PDB entry 6RX6 | X-ray diffraction, 1.11 A resolution | chains A and B of the 4 polymer chains in the assembly

== Chain A (and B) ==
Protein: Pteridine reductase
From: Trypanosoma brucei brucei
Notes: chain B of this document is another copy of the same molecule, construct and numbering; everything in this record applies to it too
Reference sequence: O76290 (O76290_TRYBB); residues 1-268 here = UniProt positions 1-268
Chain sequence (288 residues; row label = number of the first residue in the row; numbers below 1 keep their minus sign (Met-19 is residue -19)):
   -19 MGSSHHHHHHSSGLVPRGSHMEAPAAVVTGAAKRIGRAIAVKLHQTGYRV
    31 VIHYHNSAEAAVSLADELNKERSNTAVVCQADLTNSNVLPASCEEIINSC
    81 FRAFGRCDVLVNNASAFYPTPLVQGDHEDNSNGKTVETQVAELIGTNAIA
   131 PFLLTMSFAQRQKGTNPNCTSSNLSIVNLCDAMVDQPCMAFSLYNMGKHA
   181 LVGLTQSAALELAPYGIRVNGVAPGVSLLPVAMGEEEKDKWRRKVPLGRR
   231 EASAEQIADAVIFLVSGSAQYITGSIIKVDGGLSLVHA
Not modelled in the structure: -19 to 1, 104-113, 143-151 (chain B: -19 to 1, 104-113, 143-152)
Differences from the reference sequence: initiating methionine (-19); expression tag (-18 to 0)
Residues lining bound ligands:
  - KMK (methyl 1-[4-[[2,4-bis(azanyl)pteridin-6-yl]methyl-(3-oxidanylpropyl)amino]phenyl]carbonylpiperidine-4-carboxylate): Arg14, Ser95, Ala96, Phe97, Tyr98, Pro99, Asp161, Phe171, Tyr174, Gly205, Val206, Leu208, Leu209, Pro210, Met213, Glu217, Trp221
  - NADP (NAP; NADP nicotinamide-adenine-dinucleotide phosphate): Gly10, Lys13, Arg14, Ile15, His33, Tyr34, His35, Asn36, Ser37, Ala61, Asp62, Leu63, Thr64, Asn93, Ala94, Ser95, Ala96, Thr126, Asn127, Leu159, Cys160, Asp161, Tyr174, Lys178, Pro204, Gly205, Val206, Ser207, Leu208
What the authors report for this chain:
  - binding site for KMK: Asp161

== Chain A / chain B interface ==
Contacting residue pairs (57):
  Gln186(A) with Leu265(B)
  Leu190(A) with Pro226(B), hydrophobic; Gly262(B); Leu265(B); Val266(B), hydrophobic
  Ala193(A) with Pro226(B); Leu227(B)
  Arg198(A) with Leu227(B)
  Val206(A) with Tyr251(B), hydrogen bond (backbone-side chain)
  Val225(A) with Tyr251(B)
  Pro226(A) with Leu190(B), hydrophobic; Ala193(B)
  Leu227(A) with Ala193(B); Arg198(B); Gln250(B); Tyr251(B)
  Arg230(A) with Tyr251(B), hydrogen bond (backbone-side chain)
  Glu231(A) with Tyr251(B)
  Ala232(A) with Tyr251(B), hydrogen bond (backbone-side chain)
  Gln236(A) with Gln250(B), hydrogen bond; Tyr251(B)
  Asp239(A) with Ser248(B)
  Phe243(A) with Phe243(B), hydrophobic
  Ser248(A) with Asp239(B)
  Gln250(A) with Leu227(B); Gln236(B), hydrogen bond
  Tyr251(A) with Val206(B), hydrogen bond (side chain-backbone); Val225(B); Leu227(B); Arg230(B), hydrogen bond (side chain-backbone); Glu231(B); Ala232(B), hydrogen bond (side chain-backbone); Gln236(B); Val259(B); Asp260(B); Gly261(B), hydrogen bond (backbone-backbone)
  Ile252(A) with Lys258(B)
  Thr253(A) with Asp260(B); Gly261(B); Gly262(B)
  Gly254(A) with Lys258(B), hydrogen bond (backbone-side chain); Leu265(B)
  Ser255(A) with Lys258(B), hydrogen bond (side chain-backbone)
  Ile257(A) with Ile257(B), hydrophobic
  Lys258(A) with Ile252(B); Gly254(B), hydrogen bond (side chain-backbone); Ser255(B), hydrogen bond (backbone-side chain)
  Val259(A) with Tyr251(B)
  Asp260(A) with Tyr251(B); Thr253(B)
  Gly261(A) with Tyr251(B), hydrogen bond (backbone-backbone); Thr253(B)
  Gly262(A) with Leu190(B); Thr253(B)
  Leu265(A) with Gln186(B); Leu190(B); Gly254(B)
Also at the interface, not in a pair above, chain A (33 interface residues in all): Ala189, Pro194, Ala240, Gly247, Val266
Also at the interface, not in a pair above, chain B (32 interface residues in all): Ala189, Ala240, Gly247

== In short ==
33 residues of chain A face 32 of chain B across their interface, with 14 hydrogen bonds. Polar pairs include
Val206(A)-Tyr251(B), Arg230(A)-Tyr251(B) and Ala232(A)-Tyr251(B). Chain A binds NADP and compound KMK. From
the paper: a binding site for KMK at Asp161(A).
Chain A and chain B are both Pteridine reductase (Trypanosoma brucei brucei); the structure, Trypanosoma
brucei PTR1 (TbPTR1) in complex with inhibitor 4 (NMT-C0026), was determined by X-ray diffraction, deposited
together with 6RX0, 6RX5 and 6RXC.
